PDB entry 1RGQ | X-ray diffraction, 2.90 A resolution | chains A and C of the 4 polymer chains in the assembly

== Chain A ==
Name: NS3 Protease
Source organism: Hepatitis C virus
Notes: EC 3.4.21.98
Reference sequence: P27958 (POLG_HCVH); residues 4-184 here correspond to UniProt positions 1026-1206 (UniProt number = residue number + 1022)
Sequence (200 residues; each row starts with the number of its first residue; numbers below 1 keep their minus sign (Met-7 is residue -7)):
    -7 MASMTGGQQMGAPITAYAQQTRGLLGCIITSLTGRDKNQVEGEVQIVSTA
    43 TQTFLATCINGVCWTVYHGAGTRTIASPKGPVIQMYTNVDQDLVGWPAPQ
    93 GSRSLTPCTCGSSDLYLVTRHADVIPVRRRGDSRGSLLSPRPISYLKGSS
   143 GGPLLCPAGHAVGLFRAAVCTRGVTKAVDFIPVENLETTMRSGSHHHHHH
Unresolved in the structure: -7 to 30, 185-192
Sequence notes: expression tag (-7 to 3, 185-192); conflict Thr167 (Ala1190 in P27958)
Ion coordination: Zn2+: Cys100, Cys102, Cys148

== Chain C ==
Name: NS4A peptide
Reference sequence: O39914 (O39914_9HEPC); residues 21-39 here correspond to UniProt positions 6-24 (UniProt number = residue number - 15)
Sequence (22 residues; row label = number of the first residue in the row):
    20 KGSVVIVGRIVLSGKPAIIPKK

== How chain A and chain C interact ==
Residue-residue contacts - 6 pairs, chain A then chain C:
  Val32(A) - Ile38(C)  hydrophobic
  Gly34(A) - Ile38(C)
  Arg112(A) - Ile37(C)
  Ala114(A) - Pro35(C)
  Ala114(A) - Ala36(C)  hydrophobic
  Val116(A) - Pro35(C)
Also at the interface, not in a pair above, chain A (9 interface residues in all): Glu33, Ile38, Val110, His113

== Summary ==
9 residues of chain A and 4 residues of chain C are in contact. Cys100(A), Cys102(A) and Cys148(A) coordinate
Zn2+.
Chain A is NS3 Protease (Hepatitis C virus) and chain C is NS4A peptide; the structure, M9A HCV Protease
complex with pentapeptide keto-amide inhibitor, was determined by X-ray diffraction.
